PDB entry 9IN8 | X-ray diffraction, 1.34 A resolution | chain A

Chain A:
Protein: Viral rhodopsin OLPVR1
Organism: Organic Lake phycodnavirus
UniProt: F2Y337 (F2Y337_9PHYC); numbering as in UniProt (aligned over 1-223)
Amino-acid sequence (231 residues; each row starts with the number of its first residue):
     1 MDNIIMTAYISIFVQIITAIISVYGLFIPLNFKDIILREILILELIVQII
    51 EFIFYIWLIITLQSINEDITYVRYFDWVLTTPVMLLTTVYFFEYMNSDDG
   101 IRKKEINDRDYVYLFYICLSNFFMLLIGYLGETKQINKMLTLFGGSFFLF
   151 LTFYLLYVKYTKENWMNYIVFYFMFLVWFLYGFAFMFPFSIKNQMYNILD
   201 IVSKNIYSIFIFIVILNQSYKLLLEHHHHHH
Unresolved in the structure: 225-231
Construct notes: expression tag (224-231)
Modified / non-standard residues: Met1 (N-formylmethionine; FME)
Covalently attached groups: retinal (RET) linked to Lys204
Bound ions: Na+: Asp68, Glu132
Residues lining bound ligands:
  - 97N ((2S)-2,3-dihydroxypropyl (9Z)-hexadec-9-enoate): Phe91, Met95, Met166, Ile169, Val170, Phe173, Met174, Val177, Trp178, Val202, Ser203, Tyr207, Phe210, Val214
  - eicosane (LFA), molecule 1: Asn3, Thr7, Ile10, Phe173, Gln194, Ile198, Val202, Ile206
  - eicosane (LFA), molecule 2: Val23, Leu45, Ile49, Phe52
  - eicosane (LFA), molecule 3: Ile50, Ile53, Phe54, Trp57, Ile69, Tyr71, Val72, Phe75, Asp76, Leu79
  - eicosane (LFA), molecule 4: Ile53, Ile56, Trp57, Ile60, Thr61
  - eicosane (LFA), molecule 5: Phe75, Val78, Leu79, Phe122
  - eicosane (LFA), molecule 6: Tyr116, Leu119, Ser120, Phe123, Leu126, Ile127, Phe148, Leu151, Leu155
  - eicosane (LFA), molecule 7: Phe150, Phe153, Tyr154, Tyr157, Phe171, Tyr172, Phe175
  - eicosane (LFA), molecule 8: Leu180, Ile191, Gln194, Met195, Ile198, Leu199, Val202
  - eicosane (LFA), molecule 9: Ile206, Ile209, Phe210, Ile213, Val214, Asn217
  - retinal (RET): Glu51, Tyr74, Trp77, Thr80, Thr81, Met84, Met124, Leu125, Gly128, Thr141, Leu142, Gly145, Ser146, Leu149, Trp178, Phe179, Tyr181, Gly182, Phe185, Tyr196, Asp200, Ser203

Overview:
Chain A binds compound 97N and 9 copies of eicosane. Retinal is covalently linked to Lys204. The Na+ site is
built by Asp68 and Glu132.
Chain A is Viral rhodopsin OLPVR1 (Organic Lake phycodnavirus); the structure, True-atomic resolution crystal
structure of the open state of the viral channelrhodopsin OLPVR1, was determined by X-ray diffraction together
with 9IN7 and 9IN9 from the same study.
